PDB entry 8J0J | electron microscopy, 2.70 A resolution | chains B and C of the 3 polymer chains in the assembly

# Chain B (and C)
Protein: Guard cell S-type anion channel SLAC1, Green fluorescent protein
Source organism: Arabidopsis thaliana
Notes: chain C of this document is another copy of the same molecule, construct and numbering; everything in this record applies to it too
UniProt: chimeric construct of Q9LD83, P42212: residues 1-556 from Q9LD83 (SLAC1_ARATH) positions 1-556 (same numbers); residues 566-803 from P42212 positions 1-238 (UniProt number = residue number - 565)
Amino-acid sequence (826 residues; each row starts with the number of its first residue):
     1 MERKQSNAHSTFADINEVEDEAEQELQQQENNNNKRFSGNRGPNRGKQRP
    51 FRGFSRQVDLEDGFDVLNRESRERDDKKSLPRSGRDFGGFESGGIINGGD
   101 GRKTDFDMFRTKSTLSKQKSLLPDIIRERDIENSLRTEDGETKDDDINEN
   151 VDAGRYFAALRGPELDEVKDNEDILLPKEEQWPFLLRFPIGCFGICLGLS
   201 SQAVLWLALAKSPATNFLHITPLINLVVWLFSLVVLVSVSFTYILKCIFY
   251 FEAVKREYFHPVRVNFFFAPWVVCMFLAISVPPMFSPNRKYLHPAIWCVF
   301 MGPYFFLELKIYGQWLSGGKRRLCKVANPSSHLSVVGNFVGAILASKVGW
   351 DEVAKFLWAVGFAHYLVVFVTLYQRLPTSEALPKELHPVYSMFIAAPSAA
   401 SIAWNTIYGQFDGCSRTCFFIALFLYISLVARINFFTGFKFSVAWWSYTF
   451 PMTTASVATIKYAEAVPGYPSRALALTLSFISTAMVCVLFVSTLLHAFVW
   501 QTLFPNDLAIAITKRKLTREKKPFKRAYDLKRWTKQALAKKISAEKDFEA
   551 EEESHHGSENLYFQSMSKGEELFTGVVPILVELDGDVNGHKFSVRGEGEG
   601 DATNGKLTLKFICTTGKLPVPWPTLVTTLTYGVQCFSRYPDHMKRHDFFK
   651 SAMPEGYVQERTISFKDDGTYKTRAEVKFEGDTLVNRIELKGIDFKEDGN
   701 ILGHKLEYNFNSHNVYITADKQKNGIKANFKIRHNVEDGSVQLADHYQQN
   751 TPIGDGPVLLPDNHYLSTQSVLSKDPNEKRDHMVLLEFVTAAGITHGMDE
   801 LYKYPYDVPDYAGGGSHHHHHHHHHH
Not modelled in the structure: 1-104, 113-147, 517-826
Differences from the reference sequence: engineered mutation Asp59 (Ser in Q9LD83), Asp62 (Thr in Q9LD83), Asp65 (Ser in Q9LD83), Asp86 (Ser in Q9LD83), Asp107 (Ser in Q9LD83), Asp124 (Ser in Q9LD83), Asp146 (Ser in Q9LD83), Asp152 (Ser in Q9LD83), Arg595 (Ser30 in P42212), Asn604 (Tyr39 in P42212), Leu629 (Phe64 in P42212), Thr630 (Ser65 in P42212), Arg645 (Gln80 in P42212), Ser664 (Phe99 in P42212), Thr670 (Asn105 in P42212), Phe710 (Tyr145 in P42212), Thr718 (Met153 in P42212), Ala728 (Val163 in P42212), Val736 (Ile171 in P42212), Val771 (Ala206 in P42212); linker (557-565); expression tag (804-826)
From the paper describing this entry:
  - mutagenesis - F106A/F109A: increased expression
  - binding site for chloride ion: Lys347
  - post-translational modification sites: Ser120, Thr513 (citing earlier work)
  - specificity-determining residues: Val272 (citing earlier work)

# Chain B / chain C interface
Contacting residue pairs - 29 pairs, chain B then chain C:
  Phe305(B) - Phe424(C)  hydrophobic
  Leu309(B) - Ser428(C)
  Tyr312(B) - Phe424(C)  hydrophobic
  Trp315(B) - Tyr373(C)
  Leu316(B) - Tyr373(C)
  Leu316(B) - Tyr390(C)
  Ser317(B) - Lys384(C)
  Ser317(B) - Tyr390(C)
  Gly318(B) - Pro383(C)  hydrogen bond (backbone-backbone)
  Gly318(B) - Lys384(C)
  Arg322(B) - Gln374(C)  hydrogen bond (side chain-backbone)
  Arg322(B) - Leu382(C)
  Cys324(B) - Tyr373(C)
  Glu352(B) - Arg416(C)  salt bridge
  Glu352(B) - Tyr462(C)  hydrogen bond
  Lys355(B) - Arg416(C)
  Phe356(B) - Phe420(C)  hydrophobic
  Phe356(B) - Leu423(C)  hydrophobic
  Ala359(B) - Thr417(C)
  Ala359(B) - Phe420(C)  hydrophobic
  Ala359(B) - Ile421(C)
  Val360(B) - Phe424(C)  hydrophobic
  His364(B) - Phe424(C)
  Leu366(B) - Leu366(C)  hydrophobic
  Val367(B) - Phe369(C)  hydrophobic
  Val367(B) - Tyr373(C)  hydrophobic
  Val370(B) - Val370(C)  hydrophobic
  Thr371(B) - Gln374(C)
  Gln374(B) - Gln374(C)
Interface residues without a listed pair, chain B (25 interface residues in all): Glu308, Gly313, Gly319, Ala363, Tyr408
Interface residues without a listed pair, chain C (22 interface residues in all): Leu372, Glu385, Leu386, Gly413, Val466

# In short
25 residues of chain B face 22 of chain C across their interface, with 3 hydrogen bonds and 1 salt bridge.
Polar contacts include Glu352(B)-Arg416(C), Arg322(B)-Gln374(C) and Glu352(B)-Tyr462(C). The paper reports a
binding site for chloride ion at Lys347(B); F106A/F109A of chain B increase expression.
Both chains are Guard cell S-type anion channel SLAC1, Green fluorescent protein (Arabidopsis thaliana). Entry
8J0J (AtSLAC1 8D mutant in closed state) was determined by electron microscopy together with 8J1E, 8GW6 and
8GW7 from the same study.
